PDB entry 9AXC | electron microscopy, 4.16 A resolution (low resolution: residue-level contacts below are approximate; hydrogen-bond / salt-bridge calls are withheld) | chains A and B of the 4 polymer chains in the assembly

[Chain A]
Molecule: GST26/CRAF chimera
From: Homo sapiens
Notes: EC 2.5.1.18, 2.7.11.1
UniProtKB: chimeric construct of P08515, P04049: residues 86-303 from P08515 (GST26_SCHJA) positions 1-218 (UniProt number = residue number - 85); residues 306-648 from P04049 positions 306-648 (same numbers)
Amino-acid sequence (563 residues; numbered 86 to 648; the number before each row is that of its first residue):
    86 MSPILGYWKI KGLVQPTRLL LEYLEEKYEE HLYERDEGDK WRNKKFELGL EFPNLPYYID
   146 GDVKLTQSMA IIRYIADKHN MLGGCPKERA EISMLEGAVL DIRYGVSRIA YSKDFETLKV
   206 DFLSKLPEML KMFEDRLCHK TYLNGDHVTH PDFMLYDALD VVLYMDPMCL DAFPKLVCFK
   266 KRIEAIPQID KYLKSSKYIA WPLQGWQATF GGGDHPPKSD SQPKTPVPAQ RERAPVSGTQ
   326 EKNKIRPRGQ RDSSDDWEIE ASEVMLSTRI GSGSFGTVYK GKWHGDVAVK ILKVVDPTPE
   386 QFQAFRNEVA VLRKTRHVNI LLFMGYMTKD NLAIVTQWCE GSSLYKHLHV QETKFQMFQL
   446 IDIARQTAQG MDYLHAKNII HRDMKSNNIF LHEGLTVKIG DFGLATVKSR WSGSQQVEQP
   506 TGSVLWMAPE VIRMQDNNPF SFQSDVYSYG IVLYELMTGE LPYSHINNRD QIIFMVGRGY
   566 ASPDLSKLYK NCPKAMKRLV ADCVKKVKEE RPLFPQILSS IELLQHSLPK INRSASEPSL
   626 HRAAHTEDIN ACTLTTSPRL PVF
Unresolved in the structure: 86-341, 356-361, 495-499, 615-648
Sequence notes: linker (304-305); engineered mutation Asp340 (Tyr in P04049), Asp341 (Tyr in P04049)
Ligand contacts: A1AHE (N-[3-fluoro-4-({7-[(3-fluoropyridin-2-yl)oxy]-4-methyl-2-oxo-2H-1-benzopyran-3-yl}methyl)pyridin-2-yl]-N'-methylsulfuric diamide): Asn552, Asn553, Arg554
Swiss-Prot annotation at these positions:
  - binding site (glutathione): Tyr92, Trp93, Trp126 to Lys130, Asn139, Leu140, Gln152, Ser153
  - binding site (substrate): Tyr196
  - region: Arg331 to Val349 (Interaction with PEBP1/RKIP)
  - active site: Asp468 (Proton acceptor)
  - binding site (ATP): Ile355 to Val363, Lys375
  - modified residue: Ser338 (Phosphoserine), Ser339 (Phosphoserine), Ser471 (Phosphoserine), Thr491 (Phosphothreonine), Ser494 (Phosphoserine), Ser499 (Phosphoserine), Arg563 (Symmetric dimethylarginine), Ser621 (Phosphoserine), Ser642 (Phosphoserine)

[Chain B]
Molecule: Dual specificity mitogen-activated protein kinase kinase 1
From: Homo sapiens
Notes: EC 2.7.12.2
UniProtKB: Q02750 (MP2K1_HUMAN); numbering as in UniProt (aligned over 1-393)
Amino-acid sequence (394 residues; each row starts with the number of its first residue; numbering starts at 0):
     0 GMPKKKPTPI QLNPAPDGSA VNGTSSAETN LEALQKKLEE LELDEQQRKR LEAFLTQKQK
    60 VGELKDDDFE KISELGAGNG GVVFKVSHKP SGLVMARKLI HLEIKPAIRN QIIRELQVLH
   120 ECNSPYIVGF YGAFYSDGEI SICMEHMDGG SLDQVLKKAG RIPEQILGKV SIAVIKGLTY
   180 LREKHKIMHR DVKPSNILVN SRGEIKLCDF GVSGQLIDAM ANAFVGTRSY MSPERLQGTH
   240 YSVQSDIWSM GLSLVEMAVG RYPIPPPDAK ELELMFGCQV EGDAAETPPR PRTPGRPLSS
   300 YGMDSRPPMA IFELLDYIVN EPPPKLPSGV FSLEFQDFVN KCLIKNPAER ADLKQLMVHA
   360 FIKRSDAEEV DFAGWLCSTI GLNQPSTPTH AAGV
Unresolved in the structure: 0-51, 73-79, 264-307, 381-393
Sequence notes: expression tag (0); engineered mutation Ala218 (Ser in Q02750), Ala222 (Ser in Q02750)
Ligand contacts: A1AHE (N-[3-fluoro-4-({7-[(3-fluoropyridin-2-yl)oxy]-4-methyl-2-oxo-2H-1-benzopyran-3-yl}methyl)pyridin-2-yl]-N'-methylsulfuric diamide): Lys97, Leu118, Val127, Gly128, Phe129, Ile141, Cys142, Met143, His188, Arg189, Asp190, Cys207, Asp208, Phe209, Gly210, Val211, Ser212, Leu215, Ile216, Met219, Met230, Arg234
Swiss-Prot annotation at these positions:
  - region: Glu270 to Pro307 (RAF1-binding)
  - active site: Asp190 (Proton acceptor)
  - binding site (ATP): Leu74 to Val82, Lys97, Met143 to Met146, Ser150 to Gln153, Lys192 to Asn195, Asp208
  - binding site (U0126): Lys97, Asp208 to Val211
  - binding site (K-252a): Glu144 to Met146, Ser194
  - site: Pro8, Ile9 (Cleavage)
  - modified residue: Thr286 (Phosphothreonine), Thr292 (Phosphothreonine), Ser298 (Phosphoserine)
  - natural variant: Phe53 (F53S: In CFC3), Gln56 (Q56P: In MEL), Lys57 (K57E: In MEL; K57N: In MEL), Gly128 (G128V: In CFC3), Tyr130 (Y130C: In CFC3)
  - mutagenesis: Lys97 (K97A: Loss of catalytic activity. Strongly reduces phosphorylation upon UV irradiation; K97R: Loss of catalytic activity. No effect on BRAF-KSR1 or BRAF-KSR2 dimerization), Ser150 (S150A: No loss of activity), Ser212 (S212A: No loss of activity), Met219 (M219V: Increases interaction with KSR1 and BRAF; M219W: Increases interaction with KSR1 and BRAF; when associated with L-220), Ala220 (A220L: Increases interaction with KSR1 and BRAF; when associated with w-219), Asn221 (N221Y: Increases interaction with KSR1 and BRAF), Phe311 (F311S: Loss of interaction with BRAF and KSR1. Loss of BRAF-KSR1 dimerization)

[Interface between chain A and chain B]
Residue-residue contacts - 40 pairs, chain A then chain B:
  Tyr430(A) with Glu102(B)
  Lys431(A) with Glu102(B)
  His434(A) with Lys104(B)
  Val435(A) with Glu102(B); Lys104(B)
  Glu437(A) with Lys104(B)
  Gln504(A) with Ala309(B)
  Thr506(A) with Val224(B)
  Gly507(A) with Val224(B)
  Leu510(A) with Asn221(B)
  Ile517(A) with Phe311(B)
  Arg518(A) with Phe311(B); Glu312(B)
  Met519(A) with Ala309(B); Glu312(B)
  Leu546(A) with Asn221(B)
  Asn552(A) with Ile216(B); Asp217(B); Ala220(B); Arg234(B)
  Asn553(A) with Met230(B); Arg234(B)
  Arg554(A) with Met219(B); Ala220(B); Ala222(B); Phe223(B)
  Asp555(A) with Ser228(B); Leu235(B); Leu314(B)
  Gln556(A) with Arg234(B); Leu235(B); Gly237(B)
  Ile558(A) with Leu314(B)
  Phe559(A) with Leu235(B); Leu314(B); Val318(B)
  Met560(A) with Gln236(B)
  Gly562(A) with Phe311(B)
  Arg563(A) with Asp315(B); Asn319(B)
Interface residues without a listed pair, chain A (25 interface residues in all): Asn472, Pro505
Interface residues without a listed pair, chain B (25 interface residues in all): Ile103, Pro105

[Overview]
Chain A and chain B each contribute 25 residues to their interface. Compound A1AHE is bound between chain A
and chain B. From UniProt: 11 glutathione-binding residues, substrate-binding residue Tyr196(A), active-site
residue Asp468(A) and 10 ATP-binding residues on chain A.
Here chain A is GST26/CRAF chimera and chain B is Dual specificity mitogen-activated protein kinase kinase 1,
both from Homo sapiens. Entry 9AXC (Activated CRAF/MEK heterotetramer from focused refinement of
CRAF/MEK/14-3-3 complex) was determined by electron microscopy, deposited together with 9AXA, 9AXH, 9AXM,
9AXX, 9AXY, 9AY7 and 9AYA.
